6QL9 - chains A and G of the 12 polymer chains in the assembly; structure by X-ray diffraction, 2.82 A resolution.

Chain A:
Molecule: Fatty acid synthase subunit alpha
Organism: Saccharomyces cerevisiae (strain ATCC 204508 / S288c)
Notes: EC 2.3.1.86, 1.1.1.100, 2.3.1.41
UniProtKB: P19097 (FAS2_YEAST); residues 1-1887 here = UniProt positions 1-1887
Sequence (1887 residues; numbered 1 to 1887; the number before each row is that of its first residue):
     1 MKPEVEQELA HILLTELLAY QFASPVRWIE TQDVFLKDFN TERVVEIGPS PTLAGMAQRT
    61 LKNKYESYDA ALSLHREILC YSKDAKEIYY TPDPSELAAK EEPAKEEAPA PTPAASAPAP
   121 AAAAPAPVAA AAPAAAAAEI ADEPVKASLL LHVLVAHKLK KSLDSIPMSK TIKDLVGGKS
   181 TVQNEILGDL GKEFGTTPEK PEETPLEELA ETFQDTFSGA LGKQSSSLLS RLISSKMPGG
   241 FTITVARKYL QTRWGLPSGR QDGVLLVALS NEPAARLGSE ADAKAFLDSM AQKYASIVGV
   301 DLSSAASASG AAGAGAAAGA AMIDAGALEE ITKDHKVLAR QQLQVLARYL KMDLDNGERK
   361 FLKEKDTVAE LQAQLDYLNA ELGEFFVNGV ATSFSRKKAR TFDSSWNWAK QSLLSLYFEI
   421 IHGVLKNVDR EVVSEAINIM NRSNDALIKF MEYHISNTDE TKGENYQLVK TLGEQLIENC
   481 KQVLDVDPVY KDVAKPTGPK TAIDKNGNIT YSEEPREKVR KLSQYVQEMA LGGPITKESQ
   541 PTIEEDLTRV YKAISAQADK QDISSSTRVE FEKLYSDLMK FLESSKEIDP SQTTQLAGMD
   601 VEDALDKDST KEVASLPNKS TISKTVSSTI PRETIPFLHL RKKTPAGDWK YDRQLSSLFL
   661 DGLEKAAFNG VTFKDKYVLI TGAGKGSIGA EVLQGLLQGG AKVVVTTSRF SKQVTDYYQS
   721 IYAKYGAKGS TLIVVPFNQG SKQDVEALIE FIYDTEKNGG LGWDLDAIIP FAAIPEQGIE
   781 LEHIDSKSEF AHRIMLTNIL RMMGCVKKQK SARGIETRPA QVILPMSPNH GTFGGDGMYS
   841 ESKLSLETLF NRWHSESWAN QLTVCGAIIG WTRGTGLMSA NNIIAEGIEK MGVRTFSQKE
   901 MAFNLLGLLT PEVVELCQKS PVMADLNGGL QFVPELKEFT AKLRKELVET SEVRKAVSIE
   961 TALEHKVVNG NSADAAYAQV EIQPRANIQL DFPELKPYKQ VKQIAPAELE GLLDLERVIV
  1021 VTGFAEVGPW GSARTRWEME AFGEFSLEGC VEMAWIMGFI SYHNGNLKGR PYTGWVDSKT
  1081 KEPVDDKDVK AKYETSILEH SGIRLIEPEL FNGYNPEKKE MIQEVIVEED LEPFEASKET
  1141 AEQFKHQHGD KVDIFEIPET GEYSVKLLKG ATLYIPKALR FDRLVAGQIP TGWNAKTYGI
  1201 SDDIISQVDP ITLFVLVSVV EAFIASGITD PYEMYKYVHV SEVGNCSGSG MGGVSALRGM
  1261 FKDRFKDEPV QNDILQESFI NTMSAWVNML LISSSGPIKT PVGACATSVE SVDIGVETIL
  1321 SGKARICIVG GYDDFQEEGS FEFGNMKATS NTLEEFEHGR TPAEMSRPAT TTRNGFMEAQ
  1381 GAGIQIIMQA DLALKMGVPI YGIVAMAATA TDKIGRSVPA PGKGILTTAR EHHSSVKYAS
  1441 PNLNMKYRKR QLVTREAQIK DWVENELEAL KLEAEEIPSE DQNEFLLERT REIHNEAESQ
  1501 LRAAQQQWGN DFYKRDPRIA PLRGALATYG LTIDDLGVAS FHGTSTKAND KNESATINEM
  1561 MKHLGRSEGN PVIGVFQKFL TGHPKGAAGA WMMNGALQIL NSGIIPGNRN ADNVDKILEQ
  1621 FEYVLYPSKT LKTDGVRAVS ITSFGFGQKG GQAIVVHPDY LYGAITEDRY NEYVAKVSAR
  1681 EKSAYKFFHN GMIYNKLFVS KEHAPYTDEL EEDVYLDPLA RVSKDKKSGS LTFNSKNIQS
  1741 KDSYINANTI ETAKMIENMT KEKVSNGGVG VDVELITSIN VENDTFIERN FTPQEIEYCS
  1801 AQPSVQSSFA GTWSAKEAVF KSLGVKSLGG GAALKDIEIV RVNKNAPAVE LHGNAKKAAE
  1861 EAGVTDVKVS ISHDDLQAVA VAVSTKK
Unresolved in the structure: 97-139, 304-327, 540-598, 1887
Covalent attachments: 4'-phosphopantetheine (PNS) linked to Ser180
Bound ions: Na+ site 1: Arg985 (shared with Arg957(G), Thr959(G) of chain G); Na+ site 2: Glu1052, Tyr1198, Glu1221; Na+ site 3: Tyr1114, Arg1183, Ser1340; Na+ site 4 near Ser1206 (its only coordinating residue here); Na+ site 5: Asp1209, Ser1255, Asp1334; Na+ site 6: Thr1212, Glu1277
Residues lining bound ligands:
  - adenosine-2'-5'-diphosphate (A2P): Gly682, Ala683, Gly684, Ser687, Ile688, Thr706, Thr707, Ser708, Arg709, Tyr718, Phe737, Asn738, Gln739, Gly740, Phe771, Ala772, Ala773, Ile774, Ile794
  - 4'-phosphopantetheine (PNS): Cys1305, Met1346, Lys1347, Phe1376, Ser1417, Pro1419, Ala1420, Pro1421, His1542, Thr1544, Thr1546, Ala1548, Asn1549, His1583, Phe1644, Phe1646
Curated features (UniProtKB/Swiss-Prot):
  - active site (For beta-ketoacyl synthase activity): Cys1305, His1542, His1583
  - binding site (acetyl-CoA): Asp1772 to Glu1774, Tyr1798, Ser1808, Glu1817 to Ser1827, Arg1841 to Lys1844, Ile1871 to His1873
  - binding site (Mg(2+)): Asp1772, Val1773, Glu1774, Ser1872, His1873
  - modified residue: Ser50 (Phosphoserine), Ser180 (O-(pantetheine 4'-phosphoryl)serine), Ser523 (Phosphoserine), Ser958 (Phosphoserine), Ser1440 (Phosphoserine)
  - cross-link: Lys37 (Glycyl lysine isopeptide (Lys-Gly) (interchain with G-Cter in ubiquitin))
  - mutagenesis: Gly1250 (G1250S: Cerulenin-resistance), Val1769 (V1769D: Does not affect oligomerization; when associated with S-1771 and L-1773 or S-1771; L-1773; S-1879 and E-1881), Gly1770 (G1770D: Loss of transferase activity), Val1771 (V1771S: Does not affect oligomerization but lacks transferase activity; when associated with D-1769 and L-1773 or D-1769; L-1773; S-1879 and E-1881), Asp1772 (D1772S: Loss of transferase activity; when associated with S-1774), Val1773 (V1773L: Does not affect oligomerization but lacks transferase activity; when associated with D-1769 and S-1771 or D-1769; S-1771; S-1879 and E-1881), Glu1774 (E1774S: Loss of transferase activity; when associated with S-1772), Arg1841 (R1841A: Loss off transferase activity), Val1879 (V1879S: Does not affect oligomerization but lacks transferase activity; when associated with D-1769; S-1771; L-1773 and E-1881), Val1881 (V1881E: Does not affect oligomerization but lacks transferase activity; when associated with D-1769; S-1771; L-1773 and S-1879)
Reported in the primary citation:
  - post-translational modification sites: Ser180
  - binding site for 4'-phosphopantetheine: Ser180

Chain G:
Molecule: Fatty acid synthase subunit beta
Organism: Saccharomyces cerevisiae (strain ATCC 204508 / S288c)
Notes: EC 2.3.1.86, 4.2.1.59, 1.3.1.9, 2.3.1.38, 2.3.1.39, 3.1.2.14
UniProtKB: P07149 (FAS1_YEAST); residue numbers follow UniProt; this construct covers 1-2051
Sequence (2051 residues; each row starts with the number of its first residue):
     1 MDAYSTRPLT LSHGSLEHVL LVPTASFFIA SQLQEQFNKI LPEPTEGFAA DDEPTTPAEL
    61 VGKFLGYVSS LVEPSKVGQF DQVLNLCLTE FENCYLEGND IHALAAKLLQ ENDTTLVKTK
   121 ELIKNYITAR IMAKRPFDKK SNSALFRAVG EGNAQLVAIF GGQGNTDDYF EELRDLYQTY
   181 HVLVGDLIKF SAETLSELIR TTLDAEKVFT QGLNILEWLE NPSNTPDKDY LLSIPISCPL
   241 IGVIQLAHYV VTAKLLGFTP GELRSYLKGA TGHSQGLVTA VAIAETDSWE SFFVSVRKAI
   301 TVLFFIGVRC YEAYPNTSLP PSILEDSLEN NEGVPSPMLS ISNLTQEQVQ DYVNKTNSHL
   361 PAGKQVEISL VNGAKNLVVS GPPQSLYGLN LTLRKAKAPS GLDQSRIPFS ERKLKFSNRF
   421 LPVASPFHSH LLVPASDLIN KDLVKNNVSF NAKDIQIPVY DTFDGSDLRV LSGSISERIV
   481 DCIIRLPVKW ETTTQFKATH ILDFGPGGAS GLGVLTHRNK DGTGVRVIVA GTLDINPDDD
   541 YGFKQEIFDV TSNGLKKNPN WLEEYHPKLI KNKSGKIFVE TKFSKLIGRP PLLVPGMTPC
   601 TVSPDFVAAT TNAGYTIELA GGGYFSAAGM TAAIDSVVSQ IEKGSTFGIN LIYVNPFMLQ
   661 WGIPLIKELR SKGYPIQFLT IGAGVPSLEV ASEYIETLGL KYLGLKPGSI DAISQVINIA
   721 KAHPNFPIAL QWTGGRGGGH HSFEDAHTPM LQMYSKIRRH PNIMLIFGSG FGSADDTYPY
   781 LTGEWSTKFD YPPMPFDGFL FGSRVMIAKE VKTSPDAKKC IAACTGVPDD KWEQTYKKPT
   841 GGIVTVRSEM GEPIHKIATR GVMLWKEFDE TIFNLPKNKL VPTLEAKRDY IISRLNADFQ
   901 KPWFATVNGQ ARDLATMTYE EVAKRLVELM FIRSTNSWFD VTWRTFTGDF LRRVEERFTK
   961 SKTLSLIQSY SLLDKPDEAI EKVFNAYPAA REQFLNAQDI DHFLSMCQNP MQKPVPFVPV
  1021 LDRRFEIFFK KDSLWQSEHL EAVVDQDVQR TCILHGPVAA QFTKVIDEPI KSIMDGIHDG
  1081 HIKKLLHQYY GDDESKIPAV EYFGGESPVD VQSQVDSSSV SEDSAVFKAT SSTDEESWFK
  1141 ALAGSEINWR HASFLCSFIT QDKMFVSNPI RKVFKPSQGM VVEISNGNTS SKTVVTLSEP
  1201 VQGELKPTVI LKLLKENIIQ MEMIENRTMD GKPVSLPLLY NFNPDNGFAP ISEVMEDRNQ
  1261 RIKEMYWKLW IDEPFNLDFD PRDVIKGKDF EITAKEVYDF THAVGNNCED FVSRPDRTML
  1321 APMDFAIVVG WRAIIKAIFP NTVDGDLLKL VHLSNGYKMI PGAKPLQVGD VVSTTAVIES
  1381 VVNQPTGKIV DVVGTLSRNG KPVMEVTSSF FYRGNYTDFE NTFQKTVEPV YQMHIKTSKD
  1441 IAVLRSKEWF QLDDEDFDLL NKTLTFETET EVTFKNANIF SSVKCFGPIK VELPTKETVE
  1501 IGIVDYEAGA SHGNPVVDFL KRNGSTLEQK VNLENPIPIA VLDSYTPSTN EPYARVSGDL
  1561 NPIHVSRHFA SYANLPGTIT HGMFSSASVR ALIENWAADS VSSRVRGYTC QFVDMVLPNT
  1621 ALKTSIQHVG MINGRKLIKF ETRNEDDVVV LTGEAEIEQP VTTFVFTGQG SQEQGMGMDL
  1681 YKTSKAAQDV WNRADNHFKD TYGFSILDIV INNPVNLTIH FGGEKGKRIR ENYSAMIFET
  1741 IVDGKLKTEK IFKEINEHST SYTFRSEKGL LSATQFTQPA LTLMEKAAFE DLKSKGLIPA
  1801 DATFAGHSLG EYAALASLAD VMSIESLVEV VFYRGMTMQV AVPRDELGRS NYGMIAINPG
  1861 RVAASFSQEA LQYVVERVGK RTGWLVEIVN YNVENQQYVA AGDLRALDTV TNVLNFIKLQ
  1921 KIDIIELQKS LSLEEVEGHL FEIIDEASKK SAVKPRPLKL ERGFACIPLV GISVPFHSTY
  1981 LMNGVKPFKS FLKKNIIKEN VKVARLAGKY IPNLTAKPFQ VTKEYFQDVY DLTGSEPIKE
  2041 IIDNWEKYEQ S
Unresolved in the structure: 1-4, 1111-1120, 2051
Bound ions: Na+ site 1: Ile821, Cys824, Ala1060, Thr1063; Na+ site 2 near Asp913 (its only coordinating residue here); Na+ site 3: Arg957, Thr959 (shared with Arg985(A) of chain A)
Residues lining bound ligands:
  - FMN (flavin mononucleotide): Pro595, Gly596, Met597, Thr598, Pro599, Cys600, Asn650, Ile652, Gly682, Lys706, Thr733, Arg736, Gly737, Gly738, Gly739, Ser769, Gly770, Phe771, Leu800, Phe801, Gly802, Ser803, Met806, Leu1054, His1055, Gly1056, Ala1059
  - malonate ion (MLI): Gly1668, Gln1669, Gln1778, Ser1808, Leu1809, Arg1834, Met1838, Phe1976, His1977
Curated features (UniProtKB/Swiss-Prot):
  - active site: Ser274 (For acetyltransferase activity), Ser1808 (For malonyltransferase activity)
  - modified residue: Met1 (N-acetylmethionine), Thr733 (Phosphothreonine), Ser1121 (Phosphoserine)
  - cross-link: Lys1364 (Glycyl lysine isopeptide (Lys-Gly) (interchain with G-Cter in ubiquitin))

Interface between chain A and chain G:
Contacting residue pairs (240; chain A residue first):
  Met1(A) - Lys2047(G)
  Met1(A) - Tyr2048(G)
  Val5(A) - Lys2047(G)
  Glu6(A) - Val2003(G)
  Glu6(A) - Val2021(G)
  Gln7(A) - Lys1998(G)  hydrogen bond (side chain-backbone)
  Gln7(A) - Glu1999(G)  hydrogen bond (side chain-backbone)
  Gln7(A) - Val2001(G)  hydrogen bond (side chain-backbone)
  Gln7(A) - Val2003(G)
  Glu8(A) - Lys1998(G)  salt bridge
  Leu9(A) - Val2021(G)  hydrophobic
  Leu9(A) - Phe2026(G)
  Leu9(A) - Ile2041(G)  hydrophobic
  Leu9(A) - Trp2045(G)  hydrophobic
  Ala10(A) - Val2003(G)  hydrophobic
  Ala10(A) - Phe2019(G)
  His11(A) - Ile1996(G)  hydrogen bond (side chain-backbone)
  His11(A) - Ile1997(G)
  His11(A) - Lys1998(G)  hydrogen bond (side chain-backbone)
  Ile12(A) - Ile2041(G)  hydrophobic
  Leu13(A) - Phe2019(G)  hydrophobic
  Leu13(A) - Gln2020(G)
  Leu13(A) - Tyr2025(G)  hydrophobic
  Leu13(A) - Phe2026(G)  hydrophobic
  Leu14(A) - Leu1815(G)  hydrophobic
  Leu14(A) - Val1821(G)  hydrophobic
  Thr15(A) - Leu1992(G)
  Thr15(A) - Lys1993(G)
  Glu16(A) - Lys1989(G)
  Glu16(A) - Ser2035(G)  hydrogen bond
  Glu16(A) - Pro2037(G)
  Glu16(A) - Ile2038(G)
  Leu17(A) - Pro2012(G)  hydrophobic
  Leu17(A) - Phe2019(G)  hydrophobic
  Leu18(A) - Glu1811(G)
  Leu18(A) - Tyr1812(G)  hydrogen bond (backbone-side chain)
  Leu18(A) - Leu1815(G)  hydrophobic
  Leu18(A) - Phe1988(G)
  Leu18(A) - Ile1996(G)  hydrophobic
  Leu18(A) - Tyr2010(G)
  Ala19(A) - Val1985(G)
  Ala19(A) - Lys1989(G)
  Ala19(A) - Leu1992(G)
  Tyr20(A) - Val1985(G)  hydrophobic
  Tyr20(A) - Thr2033(G)
  Tyr20(A) - Ser2035(G)
  Gln21(A) - Ser1808(G)  hydrogen bond (side chain-backbone)
  Gln21(A) - Glu1811(G)
  Gln21(A) - Tyr1812(G)
  Gln21(A) - Arg1834(G)  hydrogen bond
  Gln21(A) - His1977(G)  hydrogen bond (backbone-side chain)
  Gln21(A) - Asn2013(G)  hydrogen bond
  Phe22(A) - Thr1837(G)
  Phe22(A) - Met1838(G)  hydrophobic
  Phe22(A) - His1977(G)
  Phe22(A) - Leu1981(G)
  Phe22(A) - Gly1984(G)
  Ala23(A) - His1977(G)
  Ala23(A) - Ser1978(G)
  Ala23(A) - Leu1981(G)
  Ala23(A) - Met1982(G)
  Ala23(A) - Val1985(G)  hydrophobic
  Ser24(A) - His1977(G)  hydrogen bond (backbone-side chain)
  Ser24(A) - Leu2014(G)
  Pro25(A) - Ile1888(G)
  Pro25(A) - Val1889(G)
  Pro25(A) - His1977(G)
  Pro25(A) - Asn2013(G)
  Val26(A) - His1807(G)
  Val26(A) - Val1889(G)  hydrogen bond (backbone-backbone)
  Val26(A) - Asn1890(G)
  Val26(A) - Tyr1891(G)  hydrogen bond (backbone-backbone)
  Val26(A) - His1977(G)
  Val26(A) - Asn2013(G)
  Arg27(A) - Tyr1891(G)
  Arg27(A) - Asn2013(G)  hydrogen bond (backbone-backbone)
  Arg27(A) - Leu2014(G)  hydrogen bond (side chain-backbone)
  Arg27(A) - Thr2015(G)
  Arg27(A) - Ala2016(G)
  Arg27(A) - Lys2017(G)
  Arg27(A) - Leu2032(G)
  Trp28(A) - Val1665(G)  hydrophobic
  Trp28(A) - Ala1805(G)  hydrophobic
  Trp28(A) - Gly1806(G)
  Trp28(A) - His1807(G)
  Trp28(A) - Tyr1891(G)  hydrogen bond (backbone-backbone)
  Trp28(A) - Asn1892(G)
  Ile29(A) - Tyr1891(G)  hydrogen bond (backbone-backbone)
  Ile29(A) - Asn1892(G)
  Ile29(A) - Val1893(G)
  Ile29(A) - Glu1894(G)
  Glu30(A) - Ala2016(G)
  Thr31(A) - Ala1805(G)
  Thr31(A) - Ile2011(G)
  Thr31(A) - Pro2012(G)
  Thr31(A) - Ala2016(G)
  Gln32(A) - Asn1892(G)
  Val34(A) - Ile2011(G)  hydrophobic
  Val34(A) - Ala2016(G)
  Val34(A) - Pro2018(G)
  Phe35(A) - Thr1663(G)
  Phe35(A) - Val1665(G)  hydrophobic
  Phe39(A) - Val1661(G)
  Phe39(A) - Thr1803(G)
  Phe39(A) - Gly2008(G)
  Phe39(A) - Pro2018(G)  hydrophobic
  Thr41(A) - Val1661(G)
  Thr41(A) - Thr1662(G)
  Thr41(A) - Thr1663(G)  hydrogen bond
  Glu42(A) - Arg1604(G)  salt bridge
  Glu42(A) - Pro1660(G)
  Glu42(A) - Val1661(G)  hydrogen bond (backbone-backbone)
  Arg43(A) - Gln1659(G)
  Arg43(A) - Pro1660(G)
  Arg43(A) - Val1661(G)  hydrogen bond (backbone-backbone)
  Arg43(A) - Thr1662(G)
  Arg43(A) - Thr1663(G)  hydrogen bond (backbone-backbone)
  Val44(A) - Thr1663(G)
  Val45(A) - Thr1663(G)  hydrogen bond (backbone-backbone)
  Val45(A) - Phe1664(G)
  Val45(A) - Val1665(G)  hydrogen bond (backbone-backbone)
  Glu46(A) - Val1665(G)
  Glu46(A) - Thr1667(G)  hydrogen bond
  Ile47(A) - Val1665(G)  hydrogen bond (backbone-backbone)
  Ile47(A) - Phe1666(G)
  Ile47(A) - Thr1667(G)  hydrogen bond (backbone-backbone)
  Ile47(A) - Glu1785(G)
  Ile47(A) - Leu1792(G)  hydrophobic
  Gly48(A) - Thr1667(G)
  Gly48(A) - Met1784(G)
  Pro49(A) - Ser1671(G)
  Pro49(A) - Leu1781(G)  hydrophobic
  Pro49(A) - Met1784(G)
  Ser50(A) - Ser1671(G)
  Thr52(A) - Thr1667(G)
  Leu53(A) - Val1665(G)  hydrophobic
  Leu53(A) - Phe1666(G)
  Leu53(A) - His1807(G)
  Met56(A) - Asn1892(G)
  Met56(A) - Val1893(G)  hydrophobic
  Met56(A) - Gln1897(G)
  Arg59(A) - Val1893(G)
  Arg59(A) - Gln1896(G)
  Arg59(A) - Gln1897(G)
  Asn63(A) - Val1893(G)
  Asn63(A) - Glu1894(G)  hydrogen bond (side chain-backbone)
  Asn63(A) - Gln1896(G)
  Lys64(A) - Glu1894(G)  salt bridge
  Tyr81(A) - Leu1680(G)
  Tyr81(A) - Ala1788(G)
  Ile88(A) - Leu1792(G)  hydrophobic
  Ile88(A) - Leu1797(G)
  Tyr89(A) - Asp1791(G)  hydrogen bond
  Tyr89(A) - Leu1792(G)
  Tyr89(A) - Leu1797(G)  hydrophobic
  Tyr90(A) - Leu1533(G)
  Tyr90(A) - Ile1537(G)
  Tyr90(A) - His1628(G)
  Tyr90(A) - Lys1636(G)
  Tyr90(A) - Gln1659(G)  hydrogen bond
  Tyr90(A) - Leu1797(G)  hydrophobic
  Thr91(A) - Glu1534(G)
  Pro92(A) - Ile1537(G)
  Glu96(A) - Pro1538(G)
  Glu949(A) - Ser1438(G)  hydrogen bond
  Glu949(A) - Lys1439(G)
  Glu952(A) - Lys1439(G)
  Val953(A) - Ala1442(G)  hydrophobic
  Ala956(A) - Lys1439(G)
  Ala956(A) - Val1443(G)  hydrophobic
  Val957(A) - Ser1446(G)
  Glu960(A) - Val1443(G)
  Glu960(A) - Lys1447(G)  hydrogen bond (backbone-side chain)
  Glu960(A) - Phe1519(G)
  Glu960(A) - Arg1522(G)  salt bridge
  Glu960(A) - Asn1523(G)  hydrogen bond
  Leu963(A) - Arg1522(G)
  Glu964(A) - Lys1447(G)  salt bridge
  Glu964(A) - Trp1449(G)
  Glu964(A) - Tyr1506(G)
  Glu964(A) - Pro1515(G)
  Val967(A) - His1512(G)
  Val967(A) - Gly1513(G)  hydrogen bond (backbone-backbone)
  Val967(A) - Asn1514(G)
  Val967(A) - Pro1515(G)
  Val967(A) - Asp1518(G)
  Val968(A) - Tyr1506(G)
  Val968(A) - Ser1511(G)
  Val968(A) - His1512(G)  hydrogen bond (backbone-backbone)
  Val968(A) - Pro1515(G)  hydrophobic
  Asn969(A) - His1512(G)  hydrogen bond (backbone-side chain)
  Gln979(A) - Leu964(G)
  Gln979(A) - Gln968(G)
  Val980(A) - Arg952(G)
  Val980(A) - Leu964(G)
  Val980(A) - Ser965(G)  hydrogen bond (backbone-backbone)
  Val980(A) - Gln968(G)  hydrogen bond (backbone-side chain)
  Glu981(A) - Lys962(G)  salt bridge
  Glu981(A) - Thr963(G)
  Ile982(A) - Arg952(G)
  Ile982(A) - Glu955(G)
  Ile982(A) - Glu956(G)
  Ile982(A) - Thr959(G)
  Ile982(A) - Lys962(G)
  Ile982(A) - Thr963(G)  hydrogen bond (backbone-backbone)
  Ile982(A) - Ser965(G)
  Gln983(A) - Glu956(G)
  Gln983(A) - Lys962(G)
  Pro984(A) - Glu956(G)
  Pro984(A) - Thr959(G)
  Pro984(A) - Lys962(G)
  Arg985(A) - Arg953(G)
  Arg985(A) - Glu956(G)  salt bridge
  Arg985(A) - Arg957(G)
  Ala986(A) - Arg957(G)  hydrogen bond (backbone-side chain)
  Asn987(A) - Arg957(G)
  Asn987(A) - Phe958(G)
  Asn987(A) - Gln993(G)  hydrogen bond
  Asn987(A) - Asn996(G)
  Gln989(A) - Gln993(G)  hydrogen bond
  Glu1048(A) - Lys960(G)  salt bridge
  Tyr1062(A) - Gln998(G)
  Tyr1062(A) - Asp1001(G)  hydrogen bond
  Asn1064(A) - Asp1001(G)
  Thr1073(A) - Gln998(G)
  Thr1073(A) - His1002(G)
  Gly1074(A) - Gln998(G)
  Trp1075(A) - Gln998(G)
  Lys1682(A) - Glu992(G)  salt bridge
  Lys1682(A) - Phe994(G)
  Tyr1685(A) - Gln993(G)  hydrogen bond
  Tyr1685(A) - Phe994(G)
  Tyr1685(A) - Asn996(G)  hydrogen bond
  Lys1686(A) - Ala915(G)
  Lys1686(A) - Thr916(G)
  His1689(A) - Asn996(G)  hydrogen bond
  His1689(A) - Ala997(G)
  Asn1690(A) - Ala997(G)
  Ile1693(A) - Ala997(G)  hydrophobic
  Tyr1694(A) - Asp1001(G)  hydrogen bond
Also at the interface, not in a pair above, chain A (98 interface residues in all): Lys2, Asn40, Thr60, Thr961, Gly970, Ser972, Pro1071, Asp1086, Ser1683
Also at the interface, not in a pair above, chain G (142 interface residues in all): Ser961, Leu995, Ser1005, Ala1510, Pro1536, Met1631, Gln1672, Met1676, Phe1789, Lys1795, Leu1809, Thr1979, Asn2000, Leu2006, Val2029, Gln2050

Overview:
98 residues of chain A face 142 of chain G across their interface; the contacts include 47 hydrogen bonds and
9 salt bridges. Polar pairs include Glu8(A)-Lys1998(G), Glu42(A)-Arg1604(G) and Lys64(A)-Glu1894(G). Ligands
of chain A: adenosine-2'-5'-diphosphate and 4'-phosphopantetheine. The paper reports a binding site for
4'-phosphopantetheine at Ser180(A); a modification site at Ser180(A).
Chain A is Fatty acid synthase subunit alpha and chain G is Fatty acid synthase subunit beta, both from
Saccharomyces cerevisiae (strain ATCC 204508 / S288c); the structure, Structure of Fatty acid synthase complex
from Saccharomyces cerevisiae at 2.9 Angstrom, was determined by X-ray diffraction together with 6QL5, 6QL6
and 6QL7 from the same study.
